PDB entry 4XDY | X-ray diffraction, 1.53 A resolution | chains A and B

== Chain A (and B) ==
Protein: Ketol-acid reductoisomerase
Source organism: uncultured archaeon GZfos26G2
Notes: EC 1.1.1.86; chain B of this document is another copy of the same molecule, construct and numbering; everything in this record applies to it too
UniProt: Q64BR7 (Q64BR7_9ARCH); residues 1-332 here = UniProt positions 1-332
Sequence (338 residues; row label = number of the first residue in the row):
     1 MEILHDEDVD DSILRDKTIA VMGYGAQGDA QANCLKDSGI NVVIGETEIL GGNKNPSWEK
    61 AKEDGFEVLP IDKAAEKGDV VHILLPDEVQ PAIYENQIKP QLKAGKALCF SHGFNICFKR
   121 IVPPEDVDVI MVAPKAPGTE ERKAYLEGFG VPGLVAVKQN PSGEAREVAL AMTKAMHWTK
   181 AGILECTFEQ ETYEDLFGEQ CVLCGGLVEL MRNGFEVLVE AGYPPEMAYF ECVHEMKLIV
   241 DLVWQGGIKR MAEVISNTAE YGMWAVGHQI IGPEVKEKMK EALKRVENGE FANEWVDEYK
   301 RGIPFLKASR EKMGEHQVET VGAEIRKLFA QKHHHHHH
Disordered / not traced: 332-338
Sequence notes: expression tag (333-338)
UniProt features mapped onto this chain:
  - active site: His112
  - binding site (NAD(+)): Tyr24 to Gln27, Glu46, Asn55, Ser57, Asp87 to Gln90, Gly138
  - binding site (Mg(2+)): Asp195, Glu199, Glu231, Glu235
  - binding site (substrate): Ser256
Bound ions: Mg2+ site 1: Asp195, Glu199 (together with N-hydroxy-N-isopropyloxamic acid); Mg2+ site 2: Asp195 (together with N-hydroxy-N-isopropyloxamic acid); Mg2+ site 3 near Asn257 (its only coordinating residue here)
Residues lining bound ligands:
  - N-hydroxy-N-isopropyloxamic acid (HIO), molecule 1: Ala136, Pro137, Asp195, Glu199, Leu203, Cys204
  - N-hydroxy-N-isopropyloxamic acid (HIO), molecule 2: Glu235, Ile239, Ile255, Ser256, Ala259
  - NADH (NAI; 1,4-dihydronicotinamide adenine dinucleotide), molecule 1: Gly23, Tyr24, Gly25, Ala26, Gln27, Gly28, Glu46, Thr47, Leu50, Asn55, Ser57, Leu84, Leu85, Pro86, Asp87, Val89, Gln90, Ile93, Ser111, His112, Pro134, Ala136, Pro137, Gly138
  - NADH (NAI), molecule 2: Val254, Ile255, Ser256, Asn257
From the paper describing this entry:
  - binding site for NADH: Glu46, Asn55, Ser57
  - contacts within the chain: Asn55-Ser57 (hydrogen bond), Glu46-Asn55 (hydrogen bond)

== How chain A and chain B interact ==
Contacting residue pairs - 269 pairs, chain A then chain B:
  Met1(A) with Pro224(B), hydrophobic; Glu226(B), hydrogen bond (backbone-side chain)
  Ile3(A) with Glu226(B); Ile325(B), hydrophobic
  His5(A) with Leu328(B), hydrogen bond (side chain-backbone)
  Ala26(A) with Val254(B)
  Pro86(A) with Asn257(B)
  Asp87(A) with Thr258(B), hydrogen bond
  Glu88(A) with Asn257(B), hydrogen bond
  Lys135(A) with Glu231(B), salt bridge; Glu235(B); Leu238(B)
  Ala136(A) with Glu235(B), hydrogen bond (backbone-side chain); Leu238(B), hydrophobic
  Pro137(A) with Glu235(B); Leu238(B); Ile239(B), hydrophobic; Leu242(B), hydrophobic; Val254(B), hydrophobic
  Thr139(A) with Leu242(B); Arg250(B); Val254(B)
  Glu140(A) with Leu238(B); Leu242(B)
  Phe149(A) with Phe329(B), hydrophobic; Gln331(B)
  Pro152(A) with Phe230(B), hydrophobic; His234(B)
  Lys180(A) with Phe329(B); Ala330(B), hydrogen bond (backbone-backbone)
  Ala181(A) with Phe329(B)
  Leu184(A) with Glu226(B); Met227(B), hydrophobic; Phe230(B), hydrophobic
  Cys186(A) with Met227(B), hydrophobic
  Gln190(A) with Tyr223(B); Pro224(B)
  Tyr193(A) with Tyr223(B)
  Glu194(A) with Met227(B); Glu231(B)
  Asp195(A) with Glu231(B)
  Leu196(A) with Thr258(B)
  Phe197(A) with Gly214(B); Val217(B), hydrophobic; Leu218(B), hydrophobic
  Gly198(A) with Glu231(B)
  Glu199(A) with Glu231(B); Thr258(B); Ala259(B)
  Gln200(A) with Gly262(B); Val266(B); Gly267(B)
  Cys201(A) with Leu210(B); Ile270(B), hydrophobic
  Val202(A) with Leu210(B); Gly214(B); Cys232(B); Met236(B)
  Leu203(A) with Glu231(B); Glu235(B); Met236(B); Ile239(B)
  Cys204(A) with Met263(B)
  Gly205(A) with Met263(B); Gly267(B)
  Gly206(A) with Leu210(B); Ile271(B)
  Leu207(A) with Leu210(B); Ile239(B), hydrophobic; Val240(B), hydrophobic
  Val208(A) with Ile248(B), hydrophobic; Met251(B), hydrophobic; Met263(B), hydrophobic; Trp264(B), hydrophobic
  Glu209(A) with Trp264(B); Gly267(B); His268(B); Ile271(B)
  Leu210(A) with Cys201(B); Val202(B); Gly206(B); Leu207(B); Ile271(B); Met279(B), hydrophobic
  Arg212(A) with Ile248(B); Trp264(B)
  Asn213(A) with Ile271(B); Lys276(B); Met279(B)
  Gly214(A) with Phe197(B); Val202(B); Met279(B)
  Glu216(A) with Lys276(B), salt bridge
  Val217(A) with Phe197(B), hydrophobic; Lys276(B); Met279(B), hydrophobic; Leu283(B), hydrophobic
  Leu218(A) with Phe197(B), hydrophobic
  Glu220(A) with Lys276(B), salt bridge; Lys280(B), salt bridge
  Ala221(A) with Leu283(B), hydrophobic
  Tyr223(A) with Gln190(B); Tyr193(B); Glu287(B), hydrogen bond
  Pro224(A) with Met1(B), hydrophobic
  Glu226(A) with Met1(B), hydrogen bond (side chain-backbone); Leu184(B)
  Met227(A) with Leu184(B); Cys186(B), hydrophobic; Glu194(B)
  Phe230(A) with Pro152(B), hydrophobic; Leu184(B), hydrophobic
  Glu231(A) with Lys135(B), salt bridge; Glu194(B); Asp195(B); Gly198(B); Glu199(B); Leu203(B)
  Cys232(A) with Val202(B)
  Val233(A) with Val243(B), hydrophobic
  His234(A) with Pro152(B); Trp244(B), hydrogen bond (backbone-side chain)
  Glu235(A) with Lys135(B); Ala136(B), hydrogen bond (side chain-backbone); Pro137(B); Leu203(B)
  Met236(A) with Val202(B); Leu203(B); Val240(B), hydrophobic
  Lys237(A) with Lys237(B); Val240(B); Asp241(B), salt bridge; Trp244(B)
  Leu238(A) with Lys135(B); Ala136(B), hydrophobic; Pro137(B); Glu140(B)
  Ile239(A) with Pro137(B), hydrophobic; Leu203(B); Leu207(B), hydrophobic
  Val240(A) with Leu207(B), hydrophobic; Met236(B), hydrophobic; Lys237(B)
  Asp241(A) with Lys237(B), salt bridge; Asp241(B)
  Leu242(A) with Pro137(B), hydrophobic; Thr139(B); Glu140(B)
  Val243(A) with Val233(B), hydrophobic
  Trp244(A) with His234(B), hydrogen bond (side chain-backbone); Lys237(B); Arg326(B)
  Gln245(A) with Lys143(B); Arg326(B)
  Gly246(A) with Arg326(B), hydrogen bond (backbone-side chain)
  Gly247(A) with Glu319(B); Arg326(B)
  Ile248(A) with Val208(B), hydrophobic; Arg212(B); Met313(B), hydrophobic; Glu319(B), hydrogen bond (backbone-side chain)
  Lys249(A) with Met313(B); Glu319(B), hydrogen bond (backbone-side chain)
  Arg250(A) with Thr139(B)
  Met251(A) with Val208(B), hydrophobic
  Ala252(A) with Met313(B), hydrophobic
  Val254(A) with Ala26(B); Pro137(B), hydrophobic; Thr139(B)
  Ile255(A) with Cys204(B), hydrophobic
  Asn257(A) with Pro86(B); Glu88(B), hydrogen bond; Trp295(B); Arg310(B), hydrogen bond
  Thr258(A) with Asp87(B), hydrogen bond; Leu196(B); Glu199(B); Trp295(B), hydrogen bond
  Ala259(A) with Glu199(B)
  Glu260(A) with Leu306(B); Arg310(B), salt bridge
  Tyr261(A) with Phe291(B), hydrophobic; Glu294(B); Trp295(B), hydrophobic; Glu298(B); Phe305(B), hydrophobic; Leu306(B)
  Gly262(A) with Gln200(B)
  Met263(A) with Cys204(B); Gly205(B); Val208(B), hydrophobic
  Trp264(A) with Glu209(B); Arg212(B); Phe305(B); Ser309(B); Met313(B), hydrophobic
  Ala265(A) with Phe305(B)
  Val266(A) with Gln200(B)
  Gly267(A) with Gln200(B); Gly205(B); Glu209(B)
  His268(A) with Glu209(B)
  Gln269(A) with Lys278(B); Arg285(B)
  Ile270(A) with Cys201(B), hydrophobic; Val275(B); Lys278(B); Met279(B)
  Ile271(A) with Gly206(B); Glu209(B); Asn213(B); Ile271(B), hydrophobic
  Glu274(A) with Lys278(B), salt bridge
  Val275(A) with Ile270(B)
  Lys276(A) with Asn213(B); Glu216(B), salt bridge; Val217(B); Glu220(B), salt bridge
  Lys278(A) with Gln269(B); Ile270(B); Glu274(B), salt bridge
  Met279(A) with Leu210(B); Asn213(B); Gly214(B); Val217(B), hydrophobic; Ile270(B)
  Lys280(A) with Val217(B); Glu220(B), salt bridge
  Ala282(A) with Val266(B), hydrophobic; Ile270(B), hydrophobic
  Leu283(A) with Val217(B), hydrophobic; Ala221(B), hydrophobic
  Arg285(A) with Val266(B); Gln269(B), hydrogen bond
  Glu287(A) with Tyr223(B), hydrogen bond
  Phe291(A) with Tyr261(B), hydrophobic
  Glu294(A) with Tyr261(B)
  Trp295(A) with Asn257(B); Thr258(B), hydrogen bond; Tyr261(B), hydrophobic
  Glu298(A) with Tyr261(B)
  Phe305(A) with Tyr261(B), hydrophobic; Trp264(B); Ala265(B)
  Leu306(A) with Glu260(B); Tyr261(B)
  Ser309(A) with Trp264(B)
  Arg310(A) with Asn257(B); Glu260(B), salt bridge
  Met313(A) with Ile248(B), hydrophobic; Lys249(B); Trp264(B), hydrophobic
  Glu319(A) with Gly247(B); Ile248(B), hydrogen bond (side chain-backbone); Lys249(B), hydrogen bond (side chain-backbone)
  Ile325(A) with Ile3(B), hydrophobic
  Arg326(A) with Trp244(B); Gln245(B); Gly246(B); Gly247(B)
  Leu328(A) with His5(B), hydrogen bond (backbone-side chain)
  Phe329(A) with Phe149(B), hydrophobic; Lys180(B); Ala181(B)
  Ala330(A) with Phe149(B); Lys180(B), hydrogen bond (backbone-backbone)
  Gln331(A) with Glu147(B), hydrogen bond (side chain-backbone); Gly148(B); Phe149(B)
Other interface residues (no listed pair), chain A (124 interface residues in all): Gly138, Val151, Leu154, Gly182, Met211, Tyr229, Ser256, Gly272, Val318
Other interface residues (no listed pair), chain B (126 interface residues in all): Gly138, Val151, Leu154, Gly182, Met211, Tyr229, Ala252, Ile255, Ser256, Ala282, Val318

== Overview ==
Chain A and chain B form an interface of 124 and 126 residues respectively, with 26 hydrogen bonds and 14 salt
bridges. Among the polar pairs are Lys135(A)-Glu231(B), Glu216(A)-Lys276(B) and Glu220(A)-Lys276(B). The paper
reports a binding site for NADH at Glu46(A), Asn55(A) and Ser57(A); contacts within the chain involving
Asn55(A), Ser57(A) and Glu46(A).
Both chains are Ketol-acid reductoisomerase (uncultured archaeon GZfos26G2). Entry 4XDY (Structure of
NADH-preferring ketol-acid reductoisomerase from an uncultured archean) was determined by X-ray diffraction
together with 4XDZ, 4XEH and 4XIY from the same study.
